1OM9 - chains A and P; structure by X-ray diffraction, 2.50 A resolution.

# Chain A
Protein: ADP-ribosylation factor binding protein GGA1
Source organism: Homo sapiens
Notes: fragment: appendage domain, Residues 494-639 of SWS Q9UJY5
UniProt: Q9UJY5 (GGA1_HUMAN); numbering as in UniProt (aligned over 494-639)
Chain sequence (154 residues; row label = number of the first residue in the row):
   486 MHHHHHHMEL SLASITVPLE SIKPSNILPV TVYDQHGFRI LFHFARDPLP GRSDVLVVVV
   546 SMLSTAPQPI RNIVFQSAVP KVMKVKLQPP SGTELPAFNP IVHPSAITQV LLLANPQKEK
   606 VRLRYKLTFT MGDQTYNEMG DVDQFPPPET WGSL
Unresolved in the structure: 486-497
Sequence notes: expression tag (486-493)
UniProt features mapped onto this chain:
  - mutagenesis: Ala563 (A563D: Abolishes interaction with CCDC91), Val564 (V564D: Abolishes interaction with CCDC91), Val570 (V570E: Abolishes interaction with CCDC91), Leu572 (L572E: Abolishes interaction with CCDC91)

# Chain P
Protein: 15-mer peptide fragment of p56
Chain sequence (15 residues; numbered 1 to 15; the number before each row is that of its first residue):
     1 DDDDFGGFEA AETFD
Unresolved in the structure: 1-2, 14-15

# Interface between chain A and chain P
Contacting residue pairs (31):
  Gln561(A) - Phe8(P)
  Gln561(A) - Glu9(P)
  Gln561(A) - Ala10(P)
  Ser562(A) - Phe8(P)
  Ser562(A) - Glu9(P)  hydrogen bond (backbone-backbone)
  Ala563(A) - Phe5(P)
  Ala563(A) - Gly6(P)
  Ala563(A) - Gly7(P)
  Ala563(A) - Phe8(P)  hydrophobic
  Val564(A) - Phe5(P)
  Val564(A) - Gly6(P)  hydrogen bond (backbone-backbone)
  Pro565(A) - Asp3(P)
  Pro565(A) - Asp4(P)
  Pro565(A) - Phe5(P)
  Lys566(A) - Asp4(P)  hydrogen bond (backbone-backbone)
  Lys566(A) - Gly6(P)
  Val567(A) - Asp3(P)
  Val570(A) - Glu9(P)
  Leu572(A) - Glu9(P)
  Leu572(A) - Ala10(P)  hydrophobic
  Leu572(A) - Ala11(P)
  Gln573(A) - Ala11(P)
  Pro574(A) - Ala11(P)  hydrophobic
  Gln594(A) - Ala11(P)
  Glu604(A) - Asp3(P)
  Arg607(A) - Phe5(P)
  Leu608(A) - Phe5(P)  hydrophobic
  Arg609(A) - Phe5(P)
  Arg609(A) - Phe8(P)
  Tyr610(A) - Phe8(P)
  Lys611(A) - Phe8(P)
Interface residues without a listed pair, chain A (19 interface residues in all): Pro575

# Summary
19 residues of chain A and 9 residues of chain P are in contact, with 3 hydrogen bonds. Main-chain hydrogen
bonds include Ser562(A)-Glu9(P), Val564(A)-Gly6(P) and Lys566(A)-Asp4(P). From UniProt: 4 mutagenesis sites on
chain A.
Chain A is ADP-ribosylation factor binding protein GGA1 (Homo sapiens) and chain P is a 15-mer peptide
fragment of p56; the structure, Structure of the GGA1-appendage in complex with the p56 binding peptide, was
determined by X-ray diffraction.
